8T49 - chains B and G of the 18 polymer chains in the assembly; structure by electron microscopy, 3.20 A resolution.

[Chain B (and G)]
Protein: MD65 N332-GT5 SOSIP gp41
Source organism: Human immunodeficiency virus 1
Notes: chain G of this document is another copy of the same molecule, construct and numbering; everything in this record applies to it too
Sequence (153 residues; each row starts with the number of its first residue):
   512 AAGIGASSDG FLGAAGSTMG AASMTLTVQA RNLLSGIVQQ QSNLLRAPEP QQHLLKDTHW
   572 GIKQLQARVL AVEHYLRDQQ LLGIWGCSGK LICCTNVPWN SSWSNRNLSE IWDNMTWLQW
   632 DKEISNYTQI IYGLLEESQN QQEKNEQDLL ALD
Unresolved in the structure: 512-519, 547-571
Cystine bridges: Cys598-Cys604
Covalent attachments: N-acetylglucosamine (NAG) linked to Asn611, Asn618, Asn637

[How chain B and chain G interact]
Contacting residue pairs (26; chain B residue first):
  Thr538(B) with Ile595(G); Glu647(G), hydrogen bond; Asn651(G)
  Ala541(B) with Gln591(G), hydrogen bond (backbone-side chain)
  Arg542(B) with Gln591(G); Ile595(G); Glu647(G), salt bridge
  Leu545(B) with Leu587(G); Arg588(G); Gln591(G)
  Ser546(B) with Arg588(G)
  Ile573(B) with Ile573(G), hydrophobic
  Leu576(B) with Ile573(G), hydrophobic; Gln577(G)
  Arg579(B) with Val580(G); Leu581(G); Glu584(G), salt bridge
  Val583(B) with Leu587(G), hydrophobic
  Tyr586(B) with Gln591(G)
  Leu587(B) with Leu587(G), hydrophobic
  Gly600(B) with Gly594(G); Ser599(G)
  Lys601(B) with Glu654(G)
  Leu602(B) with Glu654(G), hydrogen bond (backbone-side chain)
  Ile603(B) with Glu654(G); Gln658(G)
Interface residues without a listed pair, chain B (17 interface residues in all): Val580, Cys605
Interface residues without a listed pair, chain G (19 interface residues in all): Leu576, Val583, Glu657, Leu661

[Overview]
17 residues of chain B face 19 of chain G across their interface; the contacts include 3 hydrogen bonds and 2
salt bridges. Among the polar pairs are Arg542(B)-Glu647(G), Arg579(B)-Glu584(G) and Thr538(B)-Glu647(G).
N-acetylglucosamine is covalently linked to Asn611(B), Asn618(B) and Asn637(B).
Both chains are MD65 N332-GT5 SOSIP gp41 (Human immunodeficiency virus 1). Entry 8T49 (MD65 N332-GT5 SOSIP in
complex with RM_N332_03 Fab and RM20A3 Fab) was determined by electron microscopy (same publication as 8T4B,
8T4D, 8T4K and 8T4L).
